7T9L - chains A and D; structure by electron microscopy, 2.66 A resolution.

== Chain A ==
Name: Spike glycoprotein
From: Severe acute respiratory syndrome coronavirus 2
Reference sequence: P0DTC2 (SPIKE_SARS2); aligned to UniProt positions 1-1205 over residues 4-1208 (the alignment contains insertions or deletions, so no single offset holds)
Chain sequence (1285 residues; row label = number of the first residue in the row):
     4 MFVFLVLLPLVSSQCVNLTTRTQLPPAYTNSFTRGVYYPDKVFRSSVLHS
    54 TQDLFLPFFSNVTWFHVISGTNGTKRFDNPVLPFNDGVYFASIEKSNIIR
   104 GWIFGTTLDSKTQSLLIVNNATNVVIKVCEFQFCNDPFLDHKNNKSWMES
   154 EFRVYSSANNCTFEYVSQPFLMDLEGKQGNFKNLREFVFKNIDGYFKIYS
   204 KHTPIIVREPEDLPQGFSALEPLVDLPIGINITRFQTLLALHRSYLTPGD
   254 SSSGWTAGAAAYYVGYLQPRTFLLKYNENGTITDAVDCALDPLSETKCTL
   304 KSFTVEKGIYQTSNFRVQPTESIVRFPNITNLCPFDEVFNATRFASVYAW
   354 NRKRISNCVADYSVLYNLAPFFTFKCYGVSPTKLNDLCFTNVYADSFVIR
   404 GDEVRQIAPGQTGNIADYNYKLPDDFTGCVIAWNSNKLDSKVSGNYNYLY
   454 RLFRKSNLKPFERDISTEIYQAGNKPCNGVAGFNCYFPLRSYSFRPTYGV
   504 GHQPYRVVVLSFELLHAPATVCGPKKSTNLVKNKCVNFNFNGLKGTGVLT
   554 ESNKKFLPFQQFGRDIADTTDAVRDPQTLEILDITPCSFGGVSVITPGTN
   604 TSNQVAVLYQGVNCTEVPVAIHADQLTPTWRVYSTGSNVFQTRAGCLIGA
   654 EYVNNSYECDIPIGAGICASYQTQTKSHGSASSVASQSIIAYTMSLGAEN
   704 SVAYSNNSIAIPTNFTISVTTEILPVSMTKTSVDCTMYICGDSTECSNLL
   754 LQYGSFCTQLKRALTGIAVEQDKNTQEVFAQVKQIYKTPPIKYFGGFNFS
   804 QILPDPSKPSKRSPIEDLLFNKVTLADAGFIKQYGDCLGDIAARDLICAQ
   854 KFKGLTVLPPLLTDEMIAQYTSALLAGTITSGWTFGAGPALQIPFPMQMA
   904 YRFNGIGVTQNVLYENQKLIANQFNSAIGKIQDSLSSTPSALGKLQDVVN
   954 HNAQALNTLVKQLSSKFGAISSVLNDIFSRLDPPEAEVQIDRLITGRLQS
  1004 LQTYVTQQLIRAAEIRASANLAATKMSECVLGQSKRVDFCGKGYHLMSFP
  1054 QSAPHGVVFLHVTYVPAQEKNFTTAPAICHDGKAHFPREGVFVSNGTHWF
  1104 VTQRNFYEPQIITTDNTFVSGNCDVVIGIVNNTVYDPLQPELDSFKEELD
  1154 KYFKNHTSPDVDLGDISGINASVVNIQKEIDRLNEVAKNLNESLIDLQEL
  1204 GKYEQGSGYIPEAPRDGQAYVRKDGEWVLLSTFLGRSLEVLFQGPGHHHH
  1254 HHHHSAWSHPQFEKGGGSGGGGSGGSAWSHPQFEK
Not modelled in the structure: 4-329, 531-1288
Sequence notes: variant Val70 (Ala67 in P0DTC2), Ile96 (Thr95 in P0DTC2), Asn417 (Lys in P0DTC2), Asn477 (Ser in P0DTC2), Lys478 (Thr in P0DTC2), Tyr501 (Asn in P0DTC2), Gly614 (Asp in P0DTC2), Tyr655 (His in P0DTC2), His681 (Pro in P0DTC2), Tyr796 (Asp in P0DTC2); conflict Asp143 (Tyr145 in P0DTC2), Arg211 (Asn in P0DTC2), Glu212 (Leu in P0DTC2), 29 further conflict positions vs the reference (P0DTC2) not listed; insertion (209-210); expression tag (1209-1288)
Cystine bridges: Cys336-Cys361, Cys379-Cys432, Cys391-Cys525, Cys480-Cys488
Covalent attachments: N-acetylglucosamine (NAG) linked to Asn343
Swiss-Prot annotation at these positions:
  - glycosylation (N-linked (GlcNAc...) asparagine): Asn20 (complex), Asn64 (hybrid), Asn334 (complex), Asn606 (hybrid)

== Chain D ==
Name: Processed angiotensin-converting enzyme 2
From: Homo sapiens
Reference sequence: Q9BYF1 (ACE2_HUMAN); residue numbers follow UniProt; this construct covers 18-615
Chain sequence (606 residues; row label = number of the first residue in the row):
    18 QSTIEEQAKTFLDKFNHEAEDLFYQSSLASWNYNTNITEENVQNMNNAGD
    68 KWSAFLKEQSTLAQMYPLQEIQNLTVKLQLQALQQNGSSVLSEDKSKRLN
   118 TILNTMSTIYSTGKVCNPDNPQECLLLEPGLNEIMANSLDYNERLWAWES
   168 WRSEVGKQLRPLYEEYVVLKNEMARANHYEDYGDYWRGDYEVNGVDGYDY
   218 SRGQLIEDVEHTFEEIKPLYEHLHAYVRAKLMNAYPSYISPIGCLPAHLL
   268 GDMWGRFWTNLYSLTVPFGQKPNIDVTDAMVDQAWDAQRIFKEAEKFFVS
   318 VGLPNMTQGFWENSMLTDPGNVQKAVCHPTAWDLGKGDFRILMCTKVTMD
   368 DFLTAHHEMGHIQYDMAYAAQPFLLRNGANEGFHEAVGEIMSLSAATPKH
   418 LKSIGLLSPDFQEDNETEINFLLKQALTIVGTLPFTYMLEKWRWMVFKGE
   468 IPKDQWMKKWWEMKREIVGVVEPVPHDETYCDPASLFHVSNDYSFIRYYT
   518 RTLYQFQFQEALCQAAKHEGPLHKCDISNSTEAGQKLFNMLRLGKSEPWT
   568 LALENVVGAKNMNVRPLLNYFEPLFTWLKDQNKNSFVGWSTDWSPYADHH
   618 HHHHHH
Not modelled in the structure: 18, 614-623
Sequence notes: expression tag (616-623)
Cystine bridges: Cys133-Cys141, Cys530-Cys542
Covalent attachments: N-acetylglucosamine (NAG) linked to Asn53, Asn90, Asn103, Asn322, Asn432, Asn546
Swiss-Prot annotation at these positions:
  - region (Interaction with SARS-CoV spike glycoprotein): Asp30 to Tyr41, Met82 to Pro84, Lys353 to Arg357
  - active site: Glu375 (Proton acceptor), His505 (Proton donor)
  - binding site (chloride): Arg169, Trp477, Lys481
  - binding site (substrate): Arg273, His345, Pro346, Tyr515
  - binding site (Zn(2+)): His374, His378, Glu402
  - glycosylation (N-linked (GlcNAc...) asparagine): Asn53, Asn90, Asn103, Asn322, Asn432, Asn546
  - mutagenesis: Ser19 (S19P: Increases slightly the interaction with RBD domain of SARS-CoV-2 spike protein), Gln24 to Lys26 (Slightly inhibits interaction with SARS-CoV spike glycoprotein), Gln24 (Q24T: Increases slightly the interaction with RBD domain of SARS-CoV-2 spike protein), Ala25 (A25V: Increases slightly the interaction with RBD domain of SARS-CoV-2 spike protein), Thr27 (T27Y: Increases slightly the interaction with RBD domain of SARS-CoV-2 spike protein. In sACE2.v2.2; increases interaction with RBD domain of SARS-CoV-2 spike protein ...), Leu29 (L29F: Increases slightly the interaction with RBD domain of SARS-CoV-2 spike protein), Lys31 (K31D: Abolishes interaction with SARS-CoV spike glycoprotein; K31Y: Increases slightly the interaction with RBD domain of SARS-CoV-2 spike protein), Asn33 (N33D: Increases slightly the interaction with RBD domain of SARS-CoV-2 spike protein), His34 (H34A: Increases slightly the interaction with RBD domain of SARS-CoV-2 spike protein), Glu37 (E37A: No effect on interaction with SARS-CoV spike glycoprotein), Asp38 (D38A: No effect on interaction with SARS-CoV spike glycoprotein), Leu39 (L39R: Increases slightly the interaction with RBD domain of SARS-CoV-2 spike protein), 48 further mutagenesis entries in UniProt

== Chain A / chain D interface ==
Residue-residue contacts - 36 pairs, chain A then chain D:
  Tyr449(A) - Asp38(D)  hydrogen bond
  Tyr449(A) - Gln42(D)  hydrogen bond
  Tyr453(A) - His34(D)  hydrogen bond
  Phe456(A) - Thr27(D)
  Phe456(A) - Asp30(D)
  Phe456(A) - Lys31(D)
  Ala475(A) - Gln24(D)
  Ala475(A) - Thr27(D)
  Gly476(A) - Gln24(D)
  Asn477(A) - Ser19(D)
  Phe486(A) - Met82(D)  hydrophobic
  Phe486(A) - Tyr83(D)
  Asn487(A) - Gln24(D)  hydrogen bond
  Asn487(A) - Tyr83(D)  hydrogen bond
  Tyr489(A) - Thr27(D)
  Tyr489(A) - Phe28(D)
  Tyr489(A) - Lys31(D)
  Tyr489(A) - Tyr83(D)
  Arg493(A) - Lys31(D)
  Arg493(A) - His34(D)
  Arg493(A) - Glu35(D)  salt bridge
  Ser494(A) - His34(D)
  Ser496(A) - Asp38(D)  hydrogen bond
  Ser496(A) - Lys353(D)  hydrogen bond
  Arg498(A) - Asp38(D)  salt bridge
  Arg498(A) - Tyr41(D)
  Arg498(A) - Gln42(D)  hydrogen bond
  Thr500(A) - Tyr41(D)  hydrogen bond
  Thr500(A) - Asp355(D)
  Thr500(A) - Arg357(D)
  Tyr501(A) - Tyr41(D)  hydrophobic
  Tyr501(A) - Lys353(D)  hydrogen bond
  Gly502(A) - Lys353(D)  hydrogen bond (backbone-backbone)
  Gly502(A) - Gly354(D)  hydrogen bond (backbone-backbone)
  His505(A) - Lys353(D)
  His505(A) - Gly354(D)
Also at the interface, not in a pair above, chain A (19 interface residues in all): Leu455, Tyr473
Also at the interface, not in a pair above, chain D (19 interface residues in all): Leu79, Asn330
From the paper, about this interface:
  - specific contacts: Arg493(A)-Glu35(D) (salt bridge), Ser496(A)-Lys353(D) (hydrogen bond), Arg498(A)-Asp38(D) (salt bridge), Arg498(A)-Gln42(D) (hydrogen bond), Tyr501(A)-Tyr41(D) (pi stacking)

== Overview ==
Chain A and chain D each contribute 19 residues to their interface; the contacts include 12 hydrogen bonds and
2 salt bridges. Polar contacts include Arg493(A)-Glu35(D), Arg498(A)-Asp38(D) and Tyr449(A)-Asp38(D). The
paper describes salt bridges between Arg493(A) and Glu35(D) and Arg498(A) and Asp38(D); hydrogen bonds between
Ser496(A) and Lys353(D) and Arg498(A) and Gln42(D); pi stacking between Tyr501(A) and Tyr41(D).
Here chain A is Spike glycoprotein (Severe acute respiratory syndrome coronavirus 2) and chain D is Processed
angiotensin-converting enzyme 2 (Homo sapiens). Entry 7T9L (Cryo-EM structure of SARS-CoV-2 Omicron spike
protein in complex with human ACE2 (focused refinement of RBD ...) was determined by electron microscopy (same
publication as 7T9J and 7T9K).
